Entry 7LG6 (electron microscopy, 3.28 A resolution); this record covers chains B and J of the 18 polymer chains in the assembly.

[Chain B]
Molecule: Envelope glycoprotein gp41
Organism: Human immunodeficiency virus 1
UniProt: Q2N0S6 (Q2N0S6_9HIV1); residues 512-664 here correspond to UniProt positions 509-661 (UniProt number = residue number - 3)
Chain sequence (153 residues; row label = number of the first residue in the row):
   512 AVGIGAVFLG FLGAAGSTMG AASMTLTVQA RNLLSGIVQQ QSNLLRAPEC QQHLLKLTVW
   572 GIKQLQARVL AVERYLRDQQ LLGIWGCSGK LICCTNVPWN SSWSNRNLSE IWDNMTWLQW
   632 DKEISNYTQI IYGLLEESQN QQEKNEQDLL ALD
Not modelled in the structure: 512-517, 664
Cystine bridges: Cys598-Cys604
Glycans and other covalent adducts: glycan linked to Asn611; N-acetylglucosamine (NAG) linked to Asn618, Asn637
Sequence notes: engineered mutation Pro559 (Ile556 in Q2N0S6), Cys561 (Ala558 in Q2N0S6), Cys605 (Thr602 in Q2N0S6)

[Chain J]
Molecule: RM19R Fab Heavy Chain
Organism: Macaca mulatta
Notes: antibody fragment or engineered binder
Chain sequence (225 residues; row label = number of the first residue in the row; a row labelled like 82A-82C holds insertion residues (82A, then the next letters in order)):
     1 EVQLVESGPG LVRPSETLSL TCAVSGDSIS TNNGW
   35A S
    36 WIRQTPGKGL EWIGYIN
   52A G
    53 RSGSTRYNPS LQSRVTISTD TSGNQFSLKV
82A-82C NSV
    83 TAADTAKYYC AFFWSTYY
100A-100C KRF
   101 DVWGPGVRVT VSSASTKGPS VFPLAPSSKS TSGGTAALGC LVKDYFPEPV TVSWNSGALT
   161 SGVHTFPAVL QSSGLYSLSS VVTVPSSSLG TQTYICNVNH KPSNTKVDKR VEPKSCD
Not modelled in the structure: 113-217
Cystine bridges: Cys22-Cys92

[Chain B / chain J interface]
Residue-residue contacts (12):
  Glu657(B) with Tyr99(J)
  Gln658(B) with Thr98(J); Tyr99(J); Tyr100(J), hydrogen bond
  Asp659(B) with Ser97(J)
  Leu660(B) with Ser97(J), hydrogen bond (backbone-backbone); Thr98(J)
  Leu661(B) with Gly34(J); Tyr50(J), hydrogen bond (backbone-side chain); Phe95(J)
  Leu663(B) with Asn52(J), hydrogen bond (backbone-side chain); Ser56(J), hydrogen bond (backbone-side chain)
Interface residues without a listed pair, chain B (8 interface residues in all): Asn656, Ala662
Interface residues without a listed pair, chain J (12 interface residues in all): Asn33, Arg53, Arg58

[Overview]
Chain B and chain J form an interface of 8 and 12 residues respectively; the contacts include 5 hydrogen
bonds. Polar pairs include Gln658(B)-Tyr100(J), Leu661(B)-Tyr50(J) and Leu663(B)-Asn52(J). N-acetylglucosamine
is covalently linked to Asn618(B) and Asn637(B).
Chain B is Envelope glycoprotein gp41 (Human immunodeficiency virus 1) and chain J is RM19R Fab Heavy Chain
(Macaca mulatta); the structure, BG505 SOSIP.v5.2 in complex with VRC40.01 and RM19R Fabs, was determined by
electron microscopy together with 7LL1 and 7LL2 from the same study.
